PDB entry 8HQZ | electron microscopy, 3.80 A resolution | chains d and e of the 13 polymer chains in the assembly

== Chain d (and e) ==
Molecule: L-shaped tail fiber assembly
Source organism: Escherichia phage DT57C
Notes: chain e of this document is another copy of the same molecule, construct and numbering; everything in this record applies to it too
Reference sequence: A0A0A7RZ88 (A0A0A7RZ88_9CAUD); numbering as in UniProt (aligned over 1-1076)
Sequence (1076 residues; row label = number of the first residue in the row):
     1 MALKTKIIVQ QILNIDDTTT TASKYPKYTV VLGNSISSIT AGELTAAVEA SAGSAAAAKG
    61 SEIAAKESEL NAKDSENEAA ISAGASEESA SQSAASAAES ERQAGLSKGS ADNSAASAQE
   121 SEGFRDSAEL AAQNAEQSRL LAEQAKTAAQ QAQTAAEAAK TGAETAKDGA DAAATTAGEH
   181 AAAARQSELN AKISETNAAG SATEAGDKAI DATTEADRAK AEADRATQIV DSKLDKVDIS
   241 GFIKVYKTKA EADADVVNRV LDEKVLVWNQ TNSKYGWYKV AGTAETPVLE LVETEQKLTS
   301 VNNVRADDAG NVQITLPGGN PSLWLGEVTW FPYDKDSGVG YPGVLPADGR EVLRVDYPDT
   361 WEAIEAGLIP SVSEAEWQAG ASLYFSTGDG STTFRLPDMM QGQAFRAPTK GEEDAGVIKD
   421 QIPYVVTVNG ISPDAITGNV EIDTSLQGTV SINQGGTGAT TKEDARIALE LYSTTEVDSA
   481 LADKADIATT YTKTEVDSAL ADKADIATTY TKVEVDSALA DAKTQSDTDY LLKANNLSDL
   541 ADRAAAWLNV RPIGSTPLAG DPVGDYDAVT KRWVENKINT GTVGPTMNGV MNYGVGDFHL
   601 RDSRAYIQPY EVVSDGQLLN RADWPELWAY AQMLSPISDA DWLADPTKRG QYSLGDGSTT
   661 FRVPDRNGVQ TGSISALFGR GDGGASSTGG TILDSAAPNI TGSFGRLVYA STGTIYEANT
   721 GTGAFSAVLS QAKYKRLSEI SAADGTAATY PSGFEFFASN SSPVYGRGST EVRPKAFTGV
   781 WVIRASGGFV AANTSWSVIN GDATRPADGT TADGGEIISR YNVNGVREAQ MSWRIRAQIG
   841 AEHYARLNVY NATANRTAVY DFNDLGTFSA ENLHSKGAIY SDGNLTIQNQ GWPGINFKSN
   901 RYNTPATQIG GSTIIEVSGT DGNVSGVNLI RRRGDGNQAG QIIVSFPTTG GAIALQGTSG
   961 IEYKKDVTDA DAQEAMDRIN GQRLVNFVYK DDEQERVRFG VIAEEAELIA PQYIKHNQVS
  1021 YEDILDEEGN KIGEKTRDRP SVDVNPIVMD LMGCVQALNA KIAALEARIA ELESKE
Disordered / not traced: 1-5, 52-1076 (chain e: 1-5, 53-1076)

== Interface between chain d and chain e ==
Contacting residue pairs (57; chain d residue first):
  K6(d) with D17(e); T20(e); T21(e), hydrogen bond (backbone-backbone)
  I7(d) with T21(e)
  I8(d) with T21(e), hydrogen bond (backbone-backbone); A22(e); S23(e), hydrogen bond (backbone-backbone)
  V9(d) with S23(e); Y25(e), hydrophobic
  Q10(d) with S23(e), hydrogen bond (backbone-backbone); K24(e); Y25(e), hydrogen bond (backbone-backbone)
  Q11(d) with Y25(e); P26(e), hydrogen bond (side chain-backbone); K27(e)
  I12(d) with K27(e)
  N14(d) with K27(e)
  D17(d) with K27(e), salt bridge
  K24(d) with Y25(e)
  Y25(d) with P26(e)
  P26(d) with P26(e); K27(e); Y28(e)
  K27(d) with K27(e), hydrogen bond (backbone-backbone)
  Y28(d) with K27(e); Y28(e); T29(e), hydrogen bond (backbone-backbone)
  T29(d) with T29(e); V31(e)
  V30(d) with T29(e), hydrogen bond (backbone-backbone); V30(e); V31(e), hydrogen bond (backbone-backbone)
  V31(d) with V31(e)
  L32(d) with V31(e), hydrogen bond (backbone-backbone); L32(e); G33(e), hydrogen bond (backbone-backbone)
  G33(d) with G33(e); N34(e); I36(e)
  N34(d) with N34(e), hydrogen bond (side chain-backbone)
  S35(d) with N34(e); S35(e); I36(e), hydrogen bond (backbone-backbone)
  I36(d) with I36(e); I39(e), hydrophobic
  S37(d) with S35(e), hydrogen bond; I36(e), hydrogen bond (backbone-backbone); S37(e), hydrogen bond
  S38(d) with I36(e); S37(e), hydrogen bond (side chain-backbone); S38(e), hydrogen bond (side chain-backbone); I39(e)
  L44(d) with E43(e)
  A47(d) with A47(e)
  A50(d) with A47(e); S51(e)
  S51(d) with A50(e)
Interface residues without a listed pair, chain d (30 interface residues in all): S23, I39
Interface residues without a listed pair, chain e (26 interface residues in all): T19

== Summary ==
The interface between chain d and chain e involves 30 residues on one side and 26 on the other, with 19
hydrogen bonds and 1 salt bridge. Among the polar pairs are D17(d)-K27(e), Q11(d)-P26(e) and N34(d)-N34(e).
Both chains are L-shaped tail fiber assembly (Escherichia phage DT57C). Entry 8HQZ (Baseplate of DT57C
bacteriophage in the full state) was determined by electron microscopy together with 8HO3, 8HQK, 8HQO, 8HRE
and 8HRG from the same study.
